6KLW - chains F and H of the 8 polymer chains in the assembly; structure by electron microscopy, 2.90 A resolution.

# Chain F
Protein: Iota toxin component Ib
Organism: Clostridium perfringens
UniProtKB: Q46221 (Q46221_CLOPF); residue numbers follow UniProt; this construct covers 210-875
Chain sequence (666 residues; row label = number of the first residue in the row):
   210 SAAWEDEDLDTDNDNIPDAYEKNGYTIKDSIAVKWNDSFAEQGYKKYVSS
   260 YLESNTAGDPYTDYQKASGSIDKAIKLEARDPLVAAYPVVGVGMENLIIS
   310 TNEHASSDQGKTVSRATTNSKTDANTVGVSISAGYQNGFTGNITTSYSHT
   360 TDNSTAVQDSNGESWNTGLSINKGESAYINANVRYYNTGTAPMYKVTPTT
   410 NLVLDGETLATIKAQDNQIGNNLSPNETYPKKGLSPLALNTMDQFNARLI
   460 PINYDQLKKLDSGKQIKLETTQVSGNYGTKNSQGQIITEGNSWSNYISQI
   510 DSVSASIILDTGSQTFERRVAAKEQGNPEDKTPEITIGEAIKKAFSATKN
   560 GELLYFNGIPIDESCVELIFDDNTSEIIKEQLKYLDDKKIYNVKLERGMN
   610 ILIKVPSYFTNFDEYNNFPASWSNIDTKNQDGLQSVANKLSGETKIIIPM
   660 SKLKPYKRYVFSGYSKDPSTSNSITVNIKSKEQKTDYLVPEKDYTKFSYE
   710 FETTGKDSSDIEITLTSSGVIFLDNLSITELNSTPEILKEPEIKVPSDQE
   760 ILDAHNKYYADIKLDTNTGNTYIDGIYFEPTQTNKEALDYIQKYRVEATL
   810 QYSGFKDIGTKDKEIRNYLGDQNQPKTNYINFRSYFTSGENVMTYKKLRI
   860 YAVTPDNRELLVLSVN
Not modelled in the structure: 210-215, 622-875
Metal / ion sites: Ca2+ site 1: Asp219, Asp221, Asp223, Ile225, Glu230; Ca2+ site 2: Asp221, Asp223, Glu230, Ser259, Glu262, Asp272

# Chain H
Protein: Iota toxin component Ia
Organism: Clostridium perfringens
UniProtKB: Q46220 (Q46220_CLOPF); residues 1-413 here correspond to UniProt positions 42-454 (UniProt number = residue number + 41)
Chain sequence (417 residues; numbered -3 to 413; the number before each row is that of its first residue; numbers below 1 keep their minus sign (Gly-3 is residue -3)):
    -3 GSHMAFIERPEDFLKDKENAIQWEKKEAERVEKNLDTLEKEALELYKKDS
    47 EQISNYSQTRQYFYDYQIESNPREKEYKNLRNAISKNKIDKPINVYYFES
    97 PEKFAFNKEIRTENQNEISLEKFNELKETIQDKLFKQDGFKDVSLYEPGN
   147 GDEKPTPLLIHLKLPKNTGMLPYINSNDVKTLIEQDYSIKIDKIVRIVIE
   197 GKQYIKAEASIVNSLDFKDDVSKGDLWGKENYSDWSNKLTPNELADVNDY
   247 MRGGYTAINNYLISNGPLNNPNPELDSKVNNIENALKLTPIPSNLIVYRR
   297 SGPQEFGLTLTSPEYDFNKIENIDAFKEKWEGKVITYPNFISTSIGSVNM
   347 SAFAKRKIILRINIPKDSPGAYLSAIPGYAGEYEVLLNHGSKFKINKVDS
   397 YKDGTVTKLILDATLIN
Not modelled in the structure: -3 to 17
Construct notes: expression tag (-3 to 0)

# How chain F and chain H interact
Contacting residue pairs (8; chain F residue first):
  Asn222(F) with Lys84(H)
  Thr488(F) with Lys29(H), hydrogen bond (backbone-side chain)
  Lys489(F) with Lys29(H)
  Asn490(F) with Lys29(H)
  Ser491(F) with Asp32(H), hydrogen bond
  Gln492(F) with Thr33(H)
  Gln494(F) with Lys29(H), hydrogen bond (backbone-side chain)
  Ile496(F) with Lys29(H)
Interface residues without a listed pair, chain H (6 interface residues in all): Asn30, Leu31

# Overview
8 residues of chain F face 6 of chain H across their interface; the contacts include 3 hydrogen bonds. Polar
contacts include Thr488(F)-Lys29(H), Ser491(F)-Asp32(H) and Gln494(F)-Lys29(H). Asp219(F), Asp221(F),
Asp223(F), Ile225(F) and Glu230(F) coordinate Ca2+ site 1.
Chain F is Iota toxin component Ib and chain H is Iota toxin component Ia, both from Clostridium perfringens;
the structure, Complex structure of Iota toxin enzymatic component (Ia) and binding component (Ib) pore with
long stem, was determined by electron microscopy, deposited together with 6KLO and 6KLX.
